Entry 6QL7 (X-ray diffraction, 4.60 A resolution (low resolution: residue-level contacts below are approximate; hydrogen-bond / salt-bridge calls are withheld)); this record covers chains A and I of the 18 polymer chains in the assembly.

# Chain A
Name: Fatty acid synthase subunit alpha
From: Saccharomyces cerevisiae (strain ATCC 204508 / S288c)
Notes: EC 2.3.1.86, 1.1.1.100, 2.3.1.41
Reference sequence: P19097 (FAS2_YEAST); numbering as in UniProt (aligned over 1-1887)
Chain sequence (1887 residues; each row starts with the number of its first residue):
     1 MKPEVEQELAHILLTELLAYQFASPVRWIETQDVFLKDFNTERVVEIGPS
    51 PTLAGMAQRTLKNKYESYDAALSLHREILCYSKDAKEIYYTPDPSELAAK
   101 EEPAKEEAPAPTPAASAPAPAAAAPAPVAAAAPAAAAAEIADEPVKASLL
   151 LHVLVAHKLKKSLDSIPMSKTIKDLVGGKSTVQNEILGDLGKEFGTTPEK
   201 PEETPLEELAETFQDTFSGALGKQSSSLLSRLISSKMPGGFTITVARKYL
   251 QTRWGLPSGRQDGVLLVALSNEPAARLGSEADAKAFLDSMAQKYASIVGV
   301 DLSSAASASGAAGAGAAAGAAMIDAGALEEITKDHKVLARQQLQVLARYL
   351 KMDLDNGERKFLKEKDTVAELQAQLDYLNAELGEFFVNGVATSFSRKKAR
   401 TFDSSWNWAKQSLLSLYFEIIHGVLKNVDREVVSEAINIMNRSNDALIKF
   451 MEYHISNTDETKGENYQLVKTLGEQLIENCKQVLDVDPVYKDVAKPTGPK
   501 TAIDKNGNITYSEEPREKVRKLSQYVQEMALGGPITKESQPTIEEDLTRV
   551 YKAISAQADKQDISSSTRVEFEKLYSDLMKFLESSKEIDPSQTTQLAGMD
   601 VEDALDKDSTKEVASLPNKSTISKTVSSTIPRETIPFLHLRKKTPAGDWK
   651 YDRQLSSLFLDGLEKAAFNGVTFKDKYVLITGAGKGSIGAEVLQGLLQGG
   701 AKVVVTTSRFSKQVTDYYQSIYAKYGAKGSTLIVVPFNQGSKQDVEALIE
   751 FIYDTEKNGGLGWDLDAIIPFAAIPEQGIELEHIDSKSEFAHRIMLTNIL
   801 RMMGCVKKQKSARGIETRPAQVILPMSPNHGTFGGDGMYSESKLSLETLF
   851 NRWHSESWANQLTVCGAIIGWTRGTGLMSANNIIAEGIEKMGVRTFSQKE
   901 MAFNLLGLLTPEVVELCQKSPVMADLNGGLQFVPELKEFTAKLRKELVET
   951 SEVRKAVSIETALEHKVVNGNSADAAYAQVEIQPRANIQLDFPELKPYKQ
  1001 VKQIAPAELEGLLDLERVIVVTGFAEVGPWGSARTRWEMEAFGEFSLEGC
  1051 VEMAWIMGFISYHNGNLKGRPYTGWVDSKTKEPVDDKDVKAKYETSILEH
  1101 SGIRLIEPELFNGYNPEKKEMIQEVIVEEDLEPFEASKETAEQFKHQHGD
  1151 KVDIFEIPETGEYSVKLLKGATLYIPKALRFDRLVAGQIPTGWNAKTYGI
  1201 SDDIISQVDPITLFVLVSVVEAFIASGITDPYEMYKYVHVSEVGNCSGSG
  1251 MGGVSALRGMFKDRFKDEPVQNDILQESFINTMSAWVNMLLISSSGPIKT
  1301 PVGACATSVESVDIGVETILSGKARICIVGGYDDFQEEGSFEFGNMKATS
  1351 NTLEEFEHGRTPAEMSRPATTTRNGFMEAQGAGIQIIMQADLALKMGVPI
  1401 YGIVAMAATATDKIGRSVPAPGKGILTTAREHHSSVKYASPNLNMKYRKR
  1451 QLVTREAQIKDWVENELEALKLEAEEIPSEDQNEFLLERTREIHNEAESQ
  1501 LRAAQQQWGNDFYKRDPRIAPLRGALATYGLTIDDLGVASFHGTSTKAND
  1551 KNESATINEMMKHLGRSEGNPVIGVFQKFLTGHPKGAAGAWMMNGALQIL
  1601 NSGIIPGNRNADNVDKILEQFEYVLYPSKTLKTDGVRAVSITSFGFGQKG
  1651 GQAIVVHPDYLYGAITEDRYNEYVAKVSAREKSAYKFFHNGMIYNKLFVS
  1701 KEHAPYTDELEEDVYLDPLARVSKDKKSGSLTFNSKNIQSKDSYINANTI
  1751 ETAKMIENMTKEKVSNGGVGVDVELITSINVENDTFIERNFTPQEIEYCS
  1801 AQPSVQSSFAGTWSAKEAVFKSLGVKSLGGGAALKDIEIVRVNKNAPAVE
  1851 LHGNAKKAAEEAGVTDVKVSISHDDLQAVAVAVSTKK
Disordered / not traced: 96-139, 303-327, 542-598, 1887
Swiss-Prot annotation at these positions:
  - active site (For beta-ketoacyl synthase activity): C1305, H1542, H1583
  - binding site (acetyl-CoA): D1772 to E1774, Y1798, S1808, E1817 to S1827, R1841 to K1844, I1871 to H1873
  - binding site (Mg(2+)): D1772, V1773, E1774, S1872, H1873
  - modified residue: S50 (Phosphoserine), S180 (O-(pantetheine 4'-phosphoryl)serine), S523 (Phosphoserine), S958 (Phosphoserine), S1440 (Phosphoserine)
  - cross-link: K37 (Glycyl lysine isopeptide (Lys-Gly) (interchain with G-Cter in ubiquitin))
  - mutagenesis: G1250 (G1250S: Cerulenin-resistance), V1769 (V1769D: Does not affect oligomerization; when associated with S-1771 and L-1773 or S-1771; L-1773; S-1879 and E-1881), G1770 (G1770D: Loss of transferase activity), V1771 (V1771S: Does not affect oligomerization but lacks transferase activity; when associated with D-1769 and L-1773 or D-1769; L-1773; S-1879 and E-1881), D1772 (D1772S: Loss of transferase activity; when associated with S-1774), V1773 (V1773L: Does not affect oligomerization but lacks transferase activity; when associated with D-1769 and S-1771 or D-1769; S-1771; S-1879 and E-1881), E1774 (E1774S: Loss of transferase activity; when associated with S-1772), R1841 (R1841A: Loss off transferase activity), V1879 (V1879S: Does not affect oligomerization but lacks transferase activity; when associated with D-1769; S-1771; L-1773 and E-1881), V1881 (V1881E: Does not affect oligomerization but lacks transferase activity; when associated with D-1769; S-1771; L-1773 and S-1879)

# Chain I
Name: Fatty acid synthase subunit beta
From: Saccharomyces cerevisiae (strain ATCC 204508 / S288c)
Notes: EC 2.3.1.86, 4.2.1.59, 1.3.1.9, 2.3.1.38, 2.3.1.39, 3.1.2.14
Reference sequence: P07149 (FAS1_YEAST); numbering as in UniProt (aligned over 1-2051)
Chain sequence (2051 residues; row label = number of the first residue in the row):
     1 MDAYSTRPLTLSHGSLEHVLLVPTASFFIASQLQEQFNKILPEPTEGFAA
    51 DDEPTTPAELVGKFLGYVSSLVEPSKVGQFDQVLNLCLTEFENCYLEGND
   101 IHALAAKLLQENDTTLVKTKELIKNYITARIMAKRPFDKKSNSALFRAVG
   151 EGNAQLVAIFGGQGNTDDYFEELRDLYQTYHVLVGDLIKFSAETLSELIR
   201 TTLDAEKVFTQGLNILEWLENPSNTPDKDYLLSIPISCPLIGVIQLAHYV
   251 VTAKLLGFTPGELRSYLKGATGHSQGLVTAVAIAETDSWESFFVSVRKAI
   301 TVLFFIGVRCYEAYPNTSLPPSILEDSLENNEGVPSPMLSISNLTQEQVQ
   351 DYVNKTNSHLPAGKQVEISLVNGAKNLVVSGPPQSLYGLNLTLRKAKAPS
   401 GLDQSRIPFSERKLKFSNRFLPVASPFHSHLLVPASDLINKDLVKNNVSF
   451 NAKDIQIPVYDTFDGSDLRVLSGSISERIVDCIIRLPVKWETTTQFKATH
   501 ILDFGPGGASGLGVLTHRNKDGTGVRVIVAGTLDINPDDDYGFKQEIFDV
   551 TSNGLKKNPNWLEEYHPKLIKNKSGKIFVETKFSKLIGRPPLLVPGMTPC
   601 TVSPDFVAATTNAGYTIELAGGGYFSAAGMTAAIDSVVSQIEKGSTFGIN
   651 LIYVNPFMLQWGIPLIKELRSKGYPIQFLTIGAGVPSLEVASEYIETLGL
   701 KYLGLKPGSIDAISQVINIAKAHPNFPIALQWTGGRGGGHHSFEDAHTPM
   751 LQMYSKIRRHPNIMLIFGSGFGSADDTYPYLTGEWSTKFDYPPMPFDGFL
   801 FGSRVMIAKEVKTSPDAKKCIAACTGVPDDKWEQTYKKPTGGIVTVRSEM
   851 GEPIHKIATRGVMLWKEFDETIFNLPKNKLVPTLEAKRDYIISRLNADFQ
   901 KPWFATVNGQARDLATMTYEEVAKRLVELMFIRSTNSWFDVTWRTFTGDF
   951 LRRVEERFTKSKTLSLIQSYSLLDKPDEAIEKVFNAYPAAREQFLNAQDI
  1001 DHFLSMCQNPMQKPVPFVPVLDRRFEIFFKKDSLWQSEHLEAVVDQDVQR
  1051 TCILHGPVAAQFTKVIDEPIKSIMDGIHDGHIKKLLHQYYGDDESKIPAV
  1101 EYFGGESPVDVQSQVDSSSVSEDSAVFKATSSTDEESWFKALAGSEINWR
  1151 HASFLCSFITQDKMFVSNPIRKVFKPSQGMVVEISNGNTSSKTVVTLSEP
  1201 VQGELKPTVILKLLKENIIQMEMIENRTMDGKPVSLPLLYNFNPDNGFAP
  1251 ISEVMEDRNQRIKEMYWKLWIDEPFNLDFDPRDVIKGKDFEITAKEVYDF
  1301 THAVGNNCEDFVSRPDRTMLAPMDFAIVVGWRAIIKAIFPNTVDGDLLKL
  1351 VHLSNGYKMIPGAKPLQVGDVVSTTAVIESVVNQPTGKIVDVVGTLSRNG
  1401 KPVMEVTSSFFYRGNYTDFENTFQKTVEPVYQMHIKTSKDIAVLRSKEWF
  1451 QLDDEDFDLLNKTLTFETETEVTFKNANIFSSVKCFGPIKVELPTKETVE
  1501 IGIVDYEAGASHGNPVVDFLKRNGSTLEQKVNLENPIPIAVLDSYTPSTN
  1551 EPYARVSGDLNPIHVSRHFASYANLPGTITHGMFSSASVRALIENWAADS
  1601 VSSRVRGYTCQFVDMVLPNTALKTSIQHVGMINGRKLIKFETRNEDDVVV
  1651 LTGEAEIEQPVTTFVFTGQGSQEQGMGMDLYKTSKAAQDVWNRADNHFKD
  1701 TYGFSILDIVINNPVNLTIHFGGEKGKRIRENYSAMIFETIVDGKLKTEK
  1751 IFKEINEHSTSYTFRSEKGLLSATQFTQPALTLMEKAAFEDLKSKGLIPA
  1801 DATFAGHSLGEYAALASLADVMSIESLVEVVFYRGMTMQVAVPRDELGRS
  1851 NYGMIAINPGRVAASFSQEALQYVVERVGKRTGWLVEIVNYNVENQQYVA
  1901 AGDLRALDTVTNVLNFIKLQKIDIIELQKSLSLEEVEGHLFEIIDEASKK
  1951 SAVKPRPLKLERGFACIPLVGISVPFHSTYLMNGVKPFKSFLKKNIIKEN
  2001 VKVARLAGKYIPNLTAKPFQVTKEYFQDVYDLTGSEPIKEIIDNWEKYEQ
  2051 S
Disordered / not traced: 1-4, 1111-1120, 2051
Swiss-Prot annotation at these positions:
  - active site: S274 (For acetyltransferase activity), S1808 (For malonyltransferase activity)
  - modified residue: M1 (N-acetylmethionine), T733 (Phosphothreonine), S1121 (Phosphoserine)
  - cross-link: K1364 (Glycyl lysine isopeptide (Lys-Gly) (interchain with G-Cter in ubiquitin))

# How chain A and chain I interact
Contacting residue pairs - 4 pairs, chain A then chain I:
  S67(A) - H359(I)
  S230(A) - A49(I)
  R231(A) - A49(I)
  S234(A) - T45(I)
Interface residues without a listed pair, chain A (7 interface residues in all): K179, E203, S227
Interface residues without a listed pair, chain I (6 interface residues in all): E46, S400, S510

# Overview
The interface between chain A and chain I involves 7 residues on one side and 6 on the other. UniProt lists 3
active-site residues, 23 acetyl-CoA-binding residues, 5 Mg2+-binding residues and 10 mutagenesis sites on
chain A.
Here chain A is Fatty acid synthase subunit alpha and chain I is Fatty acid synthase subunit beta, both from
Saccharomyces cerevisiae (strain ATCC 204508 / S288c). Entry 6QL7 (Structure of fatty acid synthase complex
with bound gamma subunit from Saccharomyces cerevisiae at 4.6 angstrom) was determined by X-ray diffraction,
deposited together with 6QL5, 6QL6 and 6QL9.
